Entry 1W73 (X-ray diffraction, 2.10 A resolution); this record covers chains B and D of the 4 polymer chains in the assembly.

# Chain B (and D)
Name: 2,4-dienoyl-CoA reductase
Source organism: Homo sapiens
Notes: EC 1.3.1.34; chain D of this document is another copy of the same molecule, construct and numbering; everything in this record applies to it too
UniProtKB: Q16698 (DECR_HUMAN); residues 35-335 here = UniProt positions 35-335
Chain sequence (302 residues; each row starts with the number of its first residue):
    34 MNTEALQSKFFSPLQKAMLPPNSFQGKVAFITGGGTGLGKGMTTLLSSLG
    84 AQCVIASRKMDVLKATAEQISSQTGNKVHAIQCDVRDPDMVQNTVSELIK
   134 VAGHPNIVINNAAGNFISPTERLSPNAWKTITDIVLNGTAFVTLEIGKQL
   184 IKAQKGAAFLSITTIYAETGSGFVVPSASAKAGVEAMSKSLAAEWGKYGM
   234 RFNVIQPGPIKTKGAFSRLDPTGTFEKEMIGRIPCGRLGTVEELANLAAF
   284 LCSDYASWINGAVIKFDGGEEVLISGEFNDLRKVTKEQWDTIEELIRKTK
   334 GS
Not modelled in the structure: 245-258, 330-335 (chain D: 246-259, 328-335)
Modified positions: Mse-34, Mse-51, Mse-75, Mse-93, Mse-123, Mse-220, Mse-233, Mse-262 (selenomethionine; parent Met)
Small-molecule neighbours: NADP (NAP; NADP nicotinamide-adenine-dinucleotide phosphate): Gly-66, Thr-69, Gly-70, Leu-71, Gly-72, Ala-89, Ser-90, Arg-91, Lys-92, Cys-116, Asp-117, Val-118, Arg-119, Asn-144, Ala-145, Ala-146, Ile-167, Ile-195, Thr-196, Thr-197, Lys-214, Pro-240, Gly-241, Pro-242, Ile-243
Curated features (UniProtKB/Swiss-Prot):
  - active site: Tyr-199 (Proton acceptor)
  - binding site (NADP(+)): Gly-66 to Leu-71, Arg-91, Asp-117, Lys-214, Pro-240 to Ile-243
  - binding site (substrate): Arg-91, Arg-119, Phe-149, Ser-157, Arg-251
  - modified residue: Lys-42 (N6-acetyllysine), Lys-49 (N6-acetyllysine), Thr-69 (Phosphothreonine), Lys-73 (N6-succinyllysine), Lys-97 (N6-acetyllysine), Lys-230 (N6-acetyllysine), Lys-244 (N6-acetyllysine), Lys-260 (N6-acetyllysine), Lys-319 (N6-acetyllysine)
  - mutagenesis: Asn-148 (N148A: Reduces enzyme activity by 97%), Tyr-199 (Y199A: Reduces enzyme activity by 99%. Strongly reduced affinity for substrate and for NADP), Ser-210 (S210A: Reduces enzyme activity by over 99%), Lys-214 (K214A: Reduces enzyme activity by over 99%)

# Interface between chain B and chain D
Pairs across the interface (81):
  Pro-121(B) / Pro-158(D)  hydrophobic
  Pro-152(B) / Glu-227(D)
  Thr-153(B) / Leu-177(D)
  Thr-153(B) / Leu-224(D)
  Thr-153(B) / Glu-227(D)  hydrogen bond
  Thr-153(B) / Trp-228(D)
  Glu-154(B) / Lys-181(D)
  Glu-154(B) / Ile-184(D)
  Glu-154(B) / Glu-227(D)
  Glu-154(B) / Trp-228(D)  hydrogen bond
  Glu-154(B) / Tyr-231(D)  hydrogen bond
  Leu-156(B) / Leu-177(D)
  Leu-156(B) / Lys-181(D)  hydrogen bond (backbone-side chain)
  Pro-158(B) / Pro-121(D)  hydrophobic
  Pro-158(B) / Phe-174(D)
  Pro-158(B) / Leu-177(D)
  Trp-161(B) / Asn-170(D)
  Trp-161(B) / Ala-173(D)
  Trp-161(B) / Mse-220(D)  hydrophobic
  Lys-162(B) / Lys-162(D)
  Lys-162(B) / Asp-166(D)
  Lys-162(B) / Asn-170(D)
  Thr-165(B) / Leu-169(D)
  Thr-165(B) / Asn-170(D)  hydrogen bond
  Leu-169(B) / Thr-165(D)
  Leu-169(B) / Leu-169(D)  hydrophobic
  Leu-169(B) / Ser-212(D)
  Asn-170(B) / Trp-161(D)
  Asn-170(B) / Lys-162(D)
  Asn-170(B) / Thr-165(D)  hydrogen bond
  Ala-173(B) / Trp-161(D)
  Phe-174(B) / Pro-158(D)
  Leu-177(B) / Thr-153(D)
  Leu-177(B) / Leu-156(D)
  Leu-177(B) / Ser-157(D)
  Leu-177(B) / Pro-158(D)
  Lys-181(B) / Glu-154(D)
  Lys-181(B) / Leu-156(D)  hydrogen bond (side chain-backbone)
  Ile-184(B) / Glu-154(D)
  Glu-201(B) / Lys-222(D)  hydrogen bond (backbone-side chain)
  Thr-202(B) / Lys-222(D)
  Gly-203(B) / Ala-219(D)
  Gly-203(B) / Ser-223(D)
  Ser-204(B) / Ser-223(D)  hydrogen bond (backbone-side chain)
  Gly-205(B) / Ser-223(D)
  Gly-205(B) / Glu-227(D)
  Phe-206(B) / Glu-227(D)  hydrogen bond (backbone-side chain)
  Val-208(B) / Mse-220(D)  hydrophobic
  Val-208(B) / Ser-223(D)
  Val-208(B) / Glu-227(D)
  Ala-211(B) / Ala-219(D)
  Ala-211(B) / Ser-223(D)
  Ser-212(B) / Leu-169(D)
  Ser-212(B) / Gly-216(D)  hydrogen bond (side chain-backbone)
  Ser-212(B) / Mse-220(D)
  Ala-215(B) / Ala-215(D)
  Ala-215(B) / Ala-219(D)  hydrophobic
  Gly-216(B) / Ser-212(D)  hydrogen bond (backbone-side chain)
  Ala-219(B) / Gly-203(D)
  Ala-219(B) / Ala-211(D)
  Ala-219(B) / Ser-212(D)
  Ala-219(B) / Ala-215(D)  hydrophobic
  Mse-220(B) / Trp-161(D)  hydrophobic
  Mse-220(B) / Val-208(D)  hydrophobic
  Mse-220(B) / Ser-212(D)
  Lys-222(B) / Glu-201(D)  hydrogen bond (side chain-backbone)
  Lys-222(B) / Thr-202(D)
  Ser-223(B) / Gly-203(D)
  Ser-223(B) / Ser-204(D)  hydrogen bond (side chain-backbone)
  Ser-223(B) / Gly-205(D)
  Ser-223(B) / Val-208(D)
  Ser-223(B) / Ala-211(D)
  Glu-227(B) / Pro-152(D)
  Glu-227(B) / Thr-153(D)  hydrogen bond
  Glu-227(B) / Glu-154(D)
  Glu-227(B) / Gly-205(D)
  Glu-227(B) / Phe-206(D)  hydrogen bond (side chain-backbone)
  Glu-227(B) / Val-208(D)
  Trp-228(B) / Thr-153(D)
  Trp-228(B) / Glu-154(D)  hydrogen bond
  Tyr-231(B) / Glu-154(D)  hydrogen bond
Other interface residues (no listed pair), chain B (39 interface residues in all): Ser-151, Ser-157, Ala-200, Leu-224, Lys-230
Other interface residues (no listed pair), chain D (39 interface residues in all): Ala-200, Lys-230

# In short
The chain B/chain D interface involves 39 residues from each chain, with 18 hydrogen bonds. Polar contacts
include Thr-153(B)/Glu-227(D), Glu-154(B)/Trp-228(D) and Glu-154(B)/Tyr-231(D). Chain B binds NADP. UniProt
lists active-site residue Tyr-199(B), 13 NADP+-binding residues, 5 substrate-binding residues and 4
mutagenesis sites on chain B.
Both chains are 2,4-dienoyl-CoA reductase (Homo sapiens). Entry 1W73 (Binary structure of human DECR solved by
SeMet SAD) was determined by X-ray diffraction together with 1W6U and 1W8D from the same study.
